7ETR - chains A and B of the 4 polymer chains in the assembly; structure by X-ray diffraction, 3.80 A resolution.

== Chain A (and B) ==
Name: Transcriptional regulator CopG family
From: Shewanella oneidensis MR-1
Notes: chain B of this document is another copy of the same molecule, construct and numbering; everything in this record applies to it too
Reference sequence: Q8EGZ2 (Q8EGZ2_SHEON); numbering as in UniProt (aligned over 1-102)
Chain sequence (102 residues; each row starts with the number of its first residue):
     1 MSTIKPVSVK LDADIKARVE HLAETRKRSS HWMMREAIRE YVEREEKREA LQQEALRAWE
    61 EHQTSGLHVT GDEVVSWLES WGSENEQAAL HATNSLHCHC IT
Unresolved in the structure: 1-5, 94-102 (chain B: 1-4, 78-102)
Modified positions: Mse1 (selenomethionine); Mse33 (selenomethionine; parent Met); Mse34 (selenomethionine; parent Met)
What the authors report for this chain:
  - mutagenesis - V69A, W77A, W81A: unchanged growth with Toxin module of toxin-antitoxin system RelE/StbE family
  - mutagenesis - E54A, E86A: decreased growth with Toxin module of toxin-antitoxin system RelE/StbE family

== Interface between chain A and chain B ==
Residue-residue contacts - 58 pairs, chain A then chain B:
  Pro6(A) - Leu11(B)
  Pro6(A) - Lys16(B)
  Val7(A) - Ser8(B)
  Val7(A) - Val9(B)
  Val7(A) - Lys10(B)
  Val7(A) - Leu11(B)
  Ser8(A) - Val9(B)  hydrogen bond (backbone-backbone)
  Val9(A) - Val7(B)
  Val9(A) - Ser8(B)
  Val9(A) - His31(B)
  Lys10(A) - Pro6(B)
  Lys10(A) - Val7(B)  hydrogen bond (backbone-backbone)
  Lys10(A) - Val9(B)
  Lys10(A) - His31(B)
  Lys10(A) - Mse34(B)
  Lys10(A) - Ile38(B)
  Leu11(A) - Pro6(B)  hydrophobic
  Leu11(A) - His31(B)  hydrogen bond (backbone-side chain)
  Asp12(A) - Lys5(B)
  Asp12(A) - Ile38(B)
  Ile15(A) - Ile38(B)  hydrophobic
  Ile15(A) - Arg39(B)
  Lys16(A) - Val7(B)
  Arg18(A) - Glu46(B)  salt bridge
  Leu22(A) - Val42(B)  hydrophobic
  Leu22(A) - Glu45(B)
  Leu22(A) - Glu49(B)
  Thr25(A) - Glu49(B)  hydrogen bond
  Arg26(A) - Glu45(B)  salt bridge
  Arg26(A) - Glu49(B)  salt bridge
  Arg26(A) - Gln52(B)
  His31(A) - Val9(B)
  His31(A) - Lys10(B)  hydrogen bond (side chain-backbone)
  Mse33(A) - Tyr41(B)
  Mse34(A) - Val9(B)
  Mse34(A) - Ile38(B)
  Arg35(A) - Lys10(B)
  Ala37(A) - Ala37(B)
  Ala37(A) - Tyr41(B)  hydrophobic
  Ile38(A) - Leu11(B)  hydrophobic
  Ile38(A) - Val19(B)  hydrophobic
  Ile38(A) - Mse34(B)  hydrophobic
  Ile38(A) - Ala37(B)  hydrophobic
  Glu40(A) - Tyr41(B)
  Tyr41(A) - Arg26(B)  hydrogen bond
  Tyr41(A) - Mse33(B)
  Tyr41(A) - Ala37(B)  hydrophobic
  Tyr41(A) - Glu40(B)
  Val42(A) - Arg18(B)
  Val42(A) - Val19(B)  hydrophobic
  Val42(A) - Leu22(B)  hydrophobic
  Glu43(A) - Arg18(B)
  Arg44(A) - Glu40(B)  salt bridge
  Glu45(A) - Leu22(B)
  Glu45(A) - Arg26(B)  salt bridge
  Glu46(A) - Arg18(B)  salt bridge
  Glu46(A) - Leu22(B)
  Glu49(A) - Thr25(B)  hydrogen bond
Other interface residues (no listed pair), chain A (32 interface residues in all): Val19, Arg28, Trp32, Glu36, Arg48
Other interface residues (no listed pair), chain B (31 interface residues in all): Asp12, Ala13, Arg35, Glu36, Arg48

== Summary ==
Chain A and chain B form an interface of 32 and 31 residues respectively; the contacts include 7 hydrogen
bonds and 6 salt bridges. Among the polar pairs are Arg18(A)-Glu46(B), Arg26(A)-Glu45(B) and
Arg26(A)-Glu49(B). From the paper: E54A and E86A of chain A reduce growth with Toxin module of toxin-antitoxin
system RelE/StbE family; V69A, W77A and W81A of chain A leave growth with Toxin module of toxin-antitoxin
system RelE/StbE family unchanged.
Both chains are Transcriptional regulator CopG family (Shewanella oneidensis MR-1). Entry 7ETR (Crystal
structure of SO_1444-SO_1445 complex from Shewanella oneidensis) was determined by X-ray diffraction.
